7E14 - chains A and N of the 5 polymer chains in the assembly; structure by electron microscopy, 2.90 A resolution.

# Chain A
Molecule: Gs
Organism: Homo sapiens
Sequence (246 residues; numbered 1 to 394; 148 numbers in that range are skipped by the numbering (no residue carries them; nothing is unmodelled there); the number before each row is that of its first residue):
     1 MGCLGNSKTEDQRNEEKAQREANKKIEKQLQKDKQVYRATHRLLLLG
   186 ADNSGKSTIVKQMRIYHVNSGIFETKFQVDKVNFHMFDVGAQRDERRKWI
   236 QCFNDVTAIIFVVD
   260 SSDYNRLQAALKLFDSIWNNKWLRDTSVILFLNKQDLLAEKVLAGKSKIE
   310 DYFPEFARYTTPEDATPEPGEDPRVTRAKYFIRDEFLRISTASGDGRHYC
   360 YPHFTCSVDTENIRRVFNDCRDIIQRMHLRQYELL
Unresolved in the structure: 1-10, 186-204, 260-263, 294-307, 365-370

# Chain N
Molecule: Nb35
Organism: synthetic construct
Sequence (128 residues; numbered 1 to 128; the number before each row is that of its first residue):
     1 QVQLQESGGGLVQPGGSLRLSCAASGFTFSNYKMNWVRQAPGKGLEWVSD
    51 ISQSGASISYTGSVKGRFTISRDNAKNTLYLQMNSLKPEDTAVYYCARCP
   101 APFTRDCFDVTSTTYAYRGQGTQVTVSS
Unresolved in the structure: 127-128

# Chain A / chain N interface
Contacting residue pairs (24):
  R228(A) with T113(N), hydrogen bond
  D229(A) with T111(N); S112(N), hydrogen bond (side chain-backbone); T113(N), hydrogen bond
  E230(A) with T111(N); Y115(N)
  R231(A) with F108(N)
  R232(A) with P100(N); F108(N); Y115(N)
  Q267(A) with G62(N)
  K271(A) with W47(N); D50(N), salt bridge
  S275(A) with D106(N); C107(N), hydrogen bond (side chain-backbone); F108(N)
  N278(A) with R105(N); D106(N)
  N279(A) with D106(N), hydrogen bond; F108(N)
  Y311(A) with G62(N); S63(N)
  P313(A) with G62(N)
  S352(A) with R105(N), hydrogen bond
Other interface residues (no listed pair), chain A (16 interface residues in all): I276, K280, D310
Other interface residues (no listed pair), chain N (19 interface residues in all): E46, S59, T61, T114, A116, Y117

# Overview
The interface between chain A and chain N involves 16 residues on one side and 19 on the other, with 6
hydrogen bonds and 1 salt bridge. Among the polar pairs are K271(A)-D50(N), R228(A)-T113(N) and
D229(A)-S112(N).
Here chain A is Gs (Homo sapiens) and chain N is Nb35 (synthetic construct). Entry 7E14
(Compound2_GLP-1R_OWL833_Gs complex structure) was determined by electron microscopy, deposited together with
7DUR, 7EVM and 7DUQ.
